Entry 8E7Z (X-ray diffraction, 2.60 A resolution); this record covers chains A and B.

[Chain A (and B)]
Name: Tryptophan-rich sensory protein
From: Cereibacter sphaeroides
Notes: chain B of this document is another copy of the same molecule, construct and numbering; everything in this record applies to it too
UniProt: Q9RFC8 (TSPO_CERSP); residues 1-158 here = UniProt positions 1-158
Amino-acid sequence (158 residues; numbered 1 to 158; the number before each row is that of its first residue):
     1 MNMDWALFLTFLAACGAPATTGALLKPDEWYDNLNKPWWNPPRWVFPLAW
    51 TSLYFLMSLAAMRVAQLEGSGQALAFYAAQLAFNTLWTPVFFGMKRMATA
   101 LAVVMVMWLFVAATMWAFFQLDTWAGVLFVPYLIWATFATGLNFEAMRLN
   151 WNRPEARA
Not modelled in the structure: 157-158 (chain B: 1-2, 158)
Sequence notes: engineered mutation Phe-138 (Ala in Q9RFC8)
Swiss-Prot annotation at these positions:
  - mutagenesis: Cys-15 (C15S: Leads to decreased levels of the protein and increased levels of carotenoids and bacteriochlorophylls), Trp-30 (W30F: Slightly increased levels of carotenoids and bacteriochlorophylls), Trp-38 (W38C: Decreases growth rate 2-3 fold. Leads to increased levels of the protein and decreased levels of carotenoids and bacteriochlorophylls), Trp-39 (W39F: Increased levels of carotenoids and bacteriochlorophylls), Trp-44 (W44F: Increased levels of carotenoids and bacteriochlorophylls), Trp-50 (W50F: Increased levels of carotenoids and bacteriochlorophylls), Ala-139 (A139T: Decreases affinity for protoporphyrin IX, cholesterol and the benzodiazepine receptor agonist PK-11195)

[Chain A / chain B interface]
Residue-residue contacts (48):
  Ala-6(A) / Gln-72(B)
  Leu-7(A) / Gly-71(B)
  Leu-7(A) / Gln-72(B)
  Thr-10(A) / Gln-72(B)  hydrogen bond
  Thr-10(A) / Ala-75(B)
  Thr-10(A) / Phe-76(B)
  Phe-11(A) / Ala-75(B)  hydrophobic
  Ala-13(A) / Phe-83(B)
  Ala-13(A) / Phe-110(B)  hydrophobic
  Ala-14(A) / Ala-79(B)  hydrophobic
  Ala-14(A) / Ala-82(B)
  Ala-17(A) / Ala-82(B)
  Ala-17(A) / Phe-83(B)
  Ala-17(A) / Leu-86(B)
  Thr-21(A) / Leu-86(B)
  Leu-24(A) / Met-94(B)
  Leu-24(A) / Arg-96(B)
  Leu-24(A) / Thr-99(B)
  Ala-65(A) / Gly-71(B)
  Gly-71(A) / Leu-7(B)
  Gly-71(A) / Ala-65(B)
  Gly-71(A) / Leu-74(B)
  Gln-72(A) / Ala-6(B)
  Gln-72(A) / Leu-7(B)
  Gln-72(A) / Thr-10(B)  hydrogen bond
  Leu-74(A) / Leu-74(B)  hydrophobic
  Ala-75(A) / Thr-10(B)
  Ala-75(A) / Phe-11(B)  hydrophobic
  Phe-76(A) / Thr-10(B)
  Ala-78(A) / Leu-81(B)
  Ala-79(A) / Ala-14(B)  hydrophobic
  Leu-81(A) / Ala-82(B)  hydrophobic
  Ala-82(A) / Ala-14(B)
  Ala-82(A) / Ala-17(B)
  Ala-82(A) / Leu-81(B)  hydrophobic
  Ala-82(A) / Thr-85(B)
  Phe-83(A) / Ala-13(B)
  Phe-83(A) / Gly-16(B)
  Phe-83(A) / Ala-17(B)
  Thr-85(A) / Ala-82(B)
  Leu-86(A) / Ala-17(B)
  Leu-86(A) / Thr-20(B)
  Leu-86(A) / Thr-21(B)
  Pro-89(A) / Pro-89(B)  hydrophobic
  Met-94(A) / Leu-24(B)  hydrophobic
  Met-94(A) / Leu-25(B)  hydrophobic
  Arg-96(A) / Leu-24(B)
  Thr-99(A) / Leu-24(B)
Also at the interface, not in a pair above, chain A (31 interface residues in all): Gly-16, Thr-20, Tyr-77, Val-90, Phe-110
Also at the interface, not in a pair above, chain B (32 interface residues in all): Tyr-77, Ala-78, Val-90

[In short]
Chain A and chain B form an interface of 31 and 32 residues respectively, with 2 hydrogen bonds. Its one
hydrogen-bonded contact is Thr-10(A)/Gln-72(B). UniProt lists 7 mutagenesis sites on chain A.
Chain A and chain B are both Tryptophan-rich sensory protein (Cereibacter sphaeroides); the structure, RsTSPO
mutant -A138F, was determined by X-ray diffraction, deposited together with 8E7W and 8E7X.
